Entry 4QZ9 (X-ray diffraction, 2.05 A resolution); this record covers chains A and D of the 4 polymer chains in the assembly.

[Chain A]
Molecule: DNA nucleotidylexotransferase
Source organism: Mus musculus
Notes: EC 2.7.7.31
Reference sequence: P09838 (TDT_MOUSE); the construct lacks a stretch of the UniProt sequence, so the offset changes along the chain: 132-482 = UniProt 132-482; 483-510 = UniProt 503-530
Chain sequence (400 residues; row label = number of the first residue in the row):
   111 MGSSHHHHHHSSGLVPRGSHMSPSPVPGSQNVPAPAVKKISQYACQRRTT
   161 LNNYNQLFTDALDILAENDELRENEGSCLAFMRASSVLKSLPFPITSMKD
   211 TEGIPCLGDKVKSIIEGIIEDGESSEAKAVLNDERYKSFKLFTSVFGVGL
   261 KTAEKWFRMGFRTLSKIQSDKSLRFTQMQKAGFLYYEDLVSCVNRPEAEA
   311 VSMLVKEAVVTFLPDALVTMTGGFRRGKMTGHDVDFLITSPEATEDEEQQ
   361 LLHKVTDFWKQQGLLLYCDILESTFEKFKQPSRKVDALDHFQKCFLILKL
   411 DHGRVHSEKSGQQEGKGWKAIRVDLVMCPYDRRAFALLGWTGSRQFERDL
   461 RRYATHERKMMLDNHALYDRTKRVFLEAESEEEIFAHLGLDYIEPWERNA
Not modelled in the structure: 111-146, 390-396, 418-423
Differences from the reference sequence: expression tag (111-131)
Bound ions: Na+: Thr253, Val255, Val258 (shared with 1 residue of chain U); Mg2+ site 1: Asp343, Asp345 (together with 2',3'-dideoxycytidine 5'-triphosphate); Mg2+ site 2: Asp343, Asp345, Asp434 (together with 2',3'-dideoxycytidine 5'-triphosphate)
Residues lining bound ligands: 2',3'-dideoxycytidine 5'-triphosphate (DCT): Gly332, Gly333, Arg336, Lys338, Thr340, Gly341, His342, Asp343, Asp345, Gly449, Trp450, Thr451, Gly452, Ser453, Arg454, Glu457
Reported in the primary citation:
  - mutagenesis - L398A, F405A: decreased catalytic activity
  - mutagenesis - F401A: abolished catalytic activity on in trans
  - mutagenesis - R461A: abolished catalytic activity

[Chain D]
Molecule: 6-nt DNA strand
Sequence (6 nucleotides; each row starts with the number of its first residue):
     1 AAAAAC

[Interface between chain A and chain D]
Pairs across the interface (14; chain A residue first):
  Gln152(A) with DA3(D), phosphate contact; DA4(D), phosphate contact
  Gly186(A) with DA1(D), base contact
  Ser187(A) with DA1(D), sugar contact
  Ala190(A) with DA1(D), sugar contact
  Phe191(A) with DA1(D), sugar contact
  Pro215(A) with DA3(D), phosphate contact
  Cys216(A) with DA2(D), phosphate contact; DA3(D), hydrogen bond to the phosphate
  Gly218(A) with DA2(D), hydrogen bond to the phosphate
  Asp219(A) with DA2(D), hydrogen bond to the phosphate
  Lys220(A) with DA1(D), sugar contact; DA2(D), hydrogen bond to the phosphate
  Val221(A) with DA2(D), hydrogen bond to the phosphate
Other interface residues (no listed pair), chain A (12 interface residues in all): Leu217

[Summary]
12 residues of chain A and 4 residues of chain D are in contact; the contacts include 5 hydrogen bonds. Polar
contacts include Cys216(A)-DA3(D), Gly218(A)-DA2(D) and Asp219(A)-DA2(D). Bound to chain A:
2',3'-dideoxycytidine 5'-triphosphate. From the paper: L398A and F405A of chain A reduce catalytic activity;
F401A of chain A abolishes catalytic activity on in trans.
Here chain A is DNA nucleotidylexotransferase (Mus musculus) and chain D is a 6-nt DNA strand. Entry 4QZ9
(Mouse Tdt in complex with a DSB substrate, C-A base pair) was determined by X-ray diffraction, deposited
together with 4QZ8, 4QZA, 4QZB, 4QZC, 4QZD, 4QZE and 4 further entries.
